8B61 - chain A; structure by X-ray diffraction, 1.81 A resolution.

== Chain A ==
Name: Conserved hypothetical lipoprotein
Organism: Bacteroides fragilis NCTC 9343
Reference sequence: Q5LDF1 (Q5LDF1_BACFN); residues 1-238 here = UniProt positions 1-238
Sequence (238 residues; row label = number of the first residue in the row):
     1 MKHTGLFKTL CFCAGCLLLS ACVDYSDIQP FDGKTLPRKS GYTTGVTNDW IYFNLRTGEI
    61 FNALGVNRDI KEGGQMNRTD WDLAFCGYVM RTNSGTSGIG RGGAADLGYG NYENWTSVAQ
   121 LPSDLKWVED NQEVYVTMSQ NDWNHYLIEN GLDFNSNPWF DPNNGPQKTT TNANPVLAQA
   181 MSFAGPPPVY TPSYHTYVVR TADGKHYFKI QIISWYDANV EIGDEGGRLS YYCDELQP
Unresolved in the structure: 1-30, 216-226
Residues lining bound ligands: pentane-1,3,5-tricarboxylic acid (P7W): Met138, Trp143, Tyr146, Gln167, Lys168, Thr169

== In short ==
Chain A binds pentane-1,3,5-tricarboxylic acid.
Chain A is Conserved hypothetical lipoprotein (Bacteroides fragilis NCTC 9343); the structure, Crystal
structure of BfrC protein from Bacteroides fragilis NCTC 9343, was determined by X-ray diffraction (same
publication as 8B6A).
